Entry 6OX0 (X-ray diffraction, 1.75 A resolution); this record covers chains Y and A.

== Chain Y ==
Molecule: Actin Peptide
Reference sequence: P60709 (ACTB_HUMAN); residue numbers follow UniProt; this construct covers 66-80
Chain sequence (15 residues; each row starts with the number of its first residue):
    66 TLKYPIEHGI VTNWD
UniProt features mapped onto this chain:
  - modified residue: His73 (Tele-methylhistidine)
  - natural variant: Pro70 (P70A: In BRWS1)
  - mutagenesis: Tyr69 (Y69A: Decreased interaction with SETD3), Ile71 (I71A: Decreased interaction with SETD3; I71A: Impaired methylation by SETD3), His73 (H73A: Abolished methylation by SETD3; H73K: Weak methylation by a A-256 or V-256 SETD3 mutant. High methylation by a F-256 and A-274 SETD3 mutant), Gly74 (G74A: Impaired methylation by SETD3), Trp79 (W79E: Does not affect methylation by SETD3), Asp80 (D80A: Decreased interaction with SETD3)
What the authors report for this chain:
  - mutagenesis - H73K (40-fold): decreased catalytic activity with Histone-lysine N-methyltransferase setd3 (chain A)
  - mutagenesis - H73K (20-fold): decreased binding to Histone-lysine N-methyltransferase setd3 (chain A)

== Chain A ==
Molecule: Histone-lysine N-methyltransferase setd3
From: Homo sapiens
Notes: EC 2.1.1.85
Reference sequence: Q86TU7 (SETD3_HUMAN); residues 0-593 here correspond to UniProt positions 1-594 (UniProt number = residue number + 1)
Chain sequence (599 residues; each row starts with the number of its first residue; numbers below 1 keep their minus sign (Gly-5 is residue -5)):
    -5 GPLGSMGKKS RVKTQKSGTG ATATVSPKEI LNLTSELLQK CSSPAPGPGK EWEEYVQIRT
    55 LVEKIRKKQK GLSVTFDGKR EDYFPDLMKW ASENGASVEG FEMVNFKEEG FGLRATRDIK
   115 AEELFLWVPR KLLMTVESAK NSVLGPLYSQ DRILQAMGNI ALAFHLLCER ASPNSFWQPY
   175 IQTLPSEYDT PLYFEEDEVR YLQSTQAIHD VFSQYKNTAR QYAYFYKVIQ THPHANKLPL
   235 KDSFTYEDYR WAVSSVMTRQ NQIPTEDGSR VTLALIPLWD MCNHTNGLIT TGYNLEDDRC
   295 ECVALQDFRA GEQIYIFYGT RSNAEFVIHS GFFFDNNSHD RVKIKLGVSK SDRLYAMKAE
   355 VLARAGIPTS SVFALHFTEP PISAQLLAFL RVFCMTEEEL KEHLLGDSAI DRIFTLGNSE
   415 FPVSWDNEVK LWTFLEDRAS LLLKTYKTTI EEDKSVLKNH DLSVRAKMAI KLRLGEKEIL
   475 EKAVKSAAVN REYYRQQMEE KAPLPKYEES NLGLLESSVG DSRLPLVLRN LEEEAGVQDA
   535 LNIREAISKA KATENGLVNG ENSIPNGTRS ENESLNQESK RAVEDAKGSS SDSTAGVKE
Disordered / not traced: -5 to 19, 501-593
Differences from the reference sequence: expression tag (-5 to -1)
Residues lining bound ligands: sinefungin (SFG): Arg74, Glu102, Glu103, Gly104, Phe105, Pro179, Thr252, Arg253, Asp274, Met275, Cys276, Asn277, His278, Tyr312, Ser324, Gly325, Phe326, Phe328
UniProt features mapped onto this chain:
  - binding site (S-adenosyl-L-methionine): Arg74, Glu103 to Phe105, Arg253, Asp274 to His278, Ser324 to Phe326
  - modified residue: Ser512 (Phosphoserine)
What the authors report for this chain:
  - contacts within the chain: Cys276-Tyr312 (hydrogen bond)
  - binding site for sinefungin: Tyr312
  - mutagenesis - N255A (4.4 h-1), N255V (1.3 h-1): decreased catalytic activity with Actin Peptide (chain Y)
  - catalytic residues: Asn255
  - specificity-determining residues: Asn255
  - mutagenesis - N255A, N255V: increased catalytic activity
  - catalytic residues: Tyr312 (proposed by the authors, not directly observed)

== Chain Y / chain A interface ==
Pairs across the interface (51; chain Y residue first):
  Leu67(Y) - Ile283(A)
  Leu67(Y) - Thr284(A)
  Leu67(Y) - Thr285(A)
  Tyr69(Y) - Pro258(A)  hydrophobic
  Tyr69(Y) - Gly262(A)
  Tyr69(Y) - Gly286(A)
  Tyr69(Y) - Tyr287(A)  hydrogen bond (backbone-backbone)
  Tyr69(Y) - Leu289(A)
  Pro70(Y) - Thr285(A)
  Ile71(Y) - Asn255(A)
  Ile71(Y) - Ile270(A)  hydrophobic
  Ile71(Y) - Trp273(A)  hydrophobic
  Ile71(Y) - Ile283(A)
  Ile71(Y) - Thr285(A)  hydrogen bond (backbone-backbone)
  Ile71(Y) - Gly286(A)
  Ile71(Y) - Tyr287(A)
  Ile71(Y) - Cys294(A)  hydrophobic
  Glu72(Y) - Gln254(A)
  Glu72(Y) - Asn255(A)
  Glu72(Y) - Tyr312(A)
  Glu72(Y) - Arg315(A)  salt bridge
  His73(Y) - Thr252(A)
  His73(Y) - Asn255(A)
  His73(Y) - Trp273(A)
  His73(Y) - Asp274(A)  hydrogen bond (side chain-backbone)
  His73(Y) - Tyr312(A)  hydrogen bond (backbone-backbone)
  His73(Y) - Arg315(A)  hydrogen bond (backbone-side chain)
  Gly74(Y) - Met251(A)
  Gly74(Y) - Gln254(A)  hydrogen bond (backbone-backbone)
  Gly74(Y) - Asn255(A)
  Gly74(Y) - Arg315(A)  hydrogen bond (backbone-side chain)
  Ile75(Y) - Gln254(A)  hydrogen bond (backbone-backbone)
  Ile75(Y) - Asn255(A)
  Ile75(Y) - Gln256(A)
  Ile75(Y) - Arg315(A)
  Val76(Y) - Arg315(A)
  Val76(Y) - His323(A)
  Thr77(Y) - Asn153(A)  hydrogen bond
  Thr77(Y) - Gln254(A)  hydrogen bond
  Asn78(Y) - Met151(A)
  Asn78(Y) - Asn153(A)  hydrogen bond (backbone-side chain)
  Trp79(Y) - Met151(A)
  Trp79(Y) - Asn153(A)
  Trp79(Y) - Ile154(A)  hydrophobic
  Trp79(Y) - Asn211(A)
  Trp79(Y) - Gln215(A)  hydrogen bond (backbone-side chain)
  Trp79(Y) - Val247(A)  hydrophobic
  Trp79(Y) - Met251(A)  hydrophobic
  Trp79(Y) - Gln254(A)
  Asp80(Y) - Asn211(A)  hydrogen bond
  Asp80(Y) - Arg214(A)
Other interface residues (no listed pair), chain A (36 interface residues in all): Val250, Arg253, Ile257, Leu267, Cys276, Ile310, Gly313, Glu319, Ser324
Interface features reported in the paper:
  - specific contacts: His73(Y)-Asp274(A), Gly74(Y)-Arg315(A), Thr252(A)-His73(Y), Arg253(A)-His73(Y) (backbone contact), Asn255(A)-His73(Y), Trp273(A)-His73(Y), Ile310(A)-His73(Y), Tyr312(A)-His73(Y) (pi stacking), Arg315(A)-His73(Y), Ser324(A)-His73(Y)

== In short ==
13 residues of chain Y and 36 residues of chain A are in contact; the contacts include 13 hydrogen bonds and 1
salt bridge. Among the polar pairs are Glu72(Y)-Arg315(A), His73(Y)-Asp274(A) and His73(Y)-Arg315(A). The
paper describes contacts between His73(Y) and Asp274(A), Gly74(Y) and Arg315(A) and Thr252(A) and His73(Y)
among others; a backbone contact between Arg253(A) and His73(Y); pi stacking between Tyr312(A) and His73(Y).
The paper reports catalytic residues Asn255(A) and Tyr312(A); N255A and N255V of chain A reduce catalytic
activity with Actin Peptide (chain Y).
Here chain Y is Actin Peptide and chain A is Histone-lysine N-methyltransferase setd3 (Homo sapiens). Entry
6OX0 (SETD3 in Complex with an Actin Peptide with Sinefungin Replacing SAH as Cofactor) was determined by
X-ray diffraction, deposited together with 6OX1, 6OX2, 6OX3, 6OX4 and 6OX5.
